8HSG - chains J and R of the 8 polymer chains in the assembly; structure by electron microscopy, 3.20 A resolution.

[Chain J]
Molecule: DNA-directed RNA polymerase subunit beta'
Organism: Thermus thermophilus HB8
Notes: EC 2.7.7.6; engineered mutation(s): C-terminal FLAG-tagged
UniProt: Q8RQE8 (RPOC_THET8); residue numbers follow UniProt; this construct covers 1-1524
Sequence (1532 residues; numbered 1 to 1532; the number before each row is that of its first residue):
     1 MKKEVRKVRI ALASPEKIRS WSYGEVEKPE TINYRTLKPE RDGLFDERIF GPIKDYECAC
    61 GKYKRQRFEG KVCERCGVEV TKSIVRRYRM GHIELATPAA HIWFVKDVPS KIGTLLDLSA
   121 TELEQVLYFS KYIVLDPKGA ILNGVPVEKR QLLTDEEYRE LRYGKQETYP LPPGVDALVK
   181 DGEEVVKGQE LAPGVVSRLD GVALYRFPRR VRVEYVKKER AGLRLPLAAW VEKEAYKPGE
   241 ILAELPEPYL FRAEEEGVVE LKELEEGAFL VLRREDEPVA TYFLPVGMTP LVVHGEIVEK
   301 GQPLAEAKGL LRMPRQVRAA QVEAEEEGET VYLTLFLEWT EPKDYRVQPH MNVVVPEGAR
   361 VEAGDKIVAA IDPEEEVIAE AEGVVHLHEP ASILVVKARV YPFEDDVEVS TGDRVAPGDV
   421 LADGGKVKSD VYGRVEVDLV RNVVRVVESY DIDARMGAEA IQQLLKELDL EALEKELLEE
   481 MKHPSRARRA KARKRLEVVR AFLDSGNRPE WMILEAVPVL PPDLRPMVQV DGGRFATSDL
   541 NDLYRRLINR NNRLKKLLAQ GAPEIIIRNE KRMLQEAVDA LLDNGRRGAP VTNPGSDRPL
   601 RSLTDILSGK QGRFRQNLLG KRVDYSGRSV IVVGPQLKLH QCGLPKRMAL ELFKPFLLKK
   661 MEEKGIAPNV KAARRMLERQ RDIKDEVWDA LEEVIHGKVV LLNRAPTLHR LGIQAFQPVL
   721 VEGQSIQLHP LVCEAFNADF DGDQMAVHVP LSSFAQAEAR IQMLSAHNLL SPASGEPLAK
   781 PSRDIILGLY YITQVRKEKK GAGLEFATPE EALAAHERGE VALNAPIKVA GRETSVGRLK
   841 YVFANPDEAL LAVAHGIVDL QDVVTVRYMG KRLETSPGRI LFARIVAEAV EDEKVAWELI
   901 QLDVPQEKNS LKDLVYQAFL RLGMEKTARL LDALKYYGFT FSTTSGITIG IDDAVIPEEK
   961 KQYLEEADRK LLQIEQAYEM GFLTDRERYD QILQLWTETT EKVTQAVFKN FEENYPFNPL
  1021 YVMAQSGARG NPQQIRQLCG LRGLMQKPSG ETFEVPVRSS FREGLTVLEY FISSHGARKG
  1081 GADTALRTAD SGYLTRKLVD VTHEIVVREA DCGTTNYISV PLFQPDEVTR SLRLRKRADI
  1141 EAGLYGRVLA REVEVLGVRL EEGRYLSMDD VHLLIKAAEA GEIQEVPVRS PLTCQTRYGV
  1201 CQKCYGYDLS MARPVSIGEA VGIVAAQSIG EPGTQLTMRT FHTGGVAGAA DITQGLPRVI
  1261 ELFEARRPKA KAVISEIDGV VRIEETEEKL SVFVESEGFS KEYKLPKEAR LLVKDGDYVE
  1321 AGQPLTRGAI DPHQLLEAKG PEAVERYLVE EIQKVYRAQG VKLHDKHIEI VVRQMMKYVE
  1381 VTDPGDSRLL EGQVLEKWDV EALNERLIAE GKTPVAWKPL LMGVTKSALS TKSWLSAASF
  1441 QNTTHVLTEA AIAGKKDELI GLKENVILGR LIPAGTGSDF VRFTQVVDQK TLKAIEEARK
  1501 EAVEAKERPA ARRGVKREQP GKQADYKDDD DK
Disordered / not traced: 1, 56-80, 208-390, 1237-1254, 1506-1532
Construct notes: expression tag (1525-1532)
Ion coordination: Mg2+: Asp739, Asp741 (shared with C28(R), U29(R) of chain R); Zn2+: Cys1112, Cys1194, Cys1201, Cys1204

[Chain R]
Molecule: 125-nt RNA strand
Sequence (125 nucleotides; row label = number of the first residue in the row; numbers below 1 keep their minus sign (A-95 is residue -95)):
   -95 AAUUUGCAGG ACUUCACUCC CUACUCAACU ACUAUCUACC CAUCUCUCUU CACUCCAUAC
   -35 UUCACUCCUU UAAACUCAUC ACCUCACCAU CUAUCUUACC CAUAACCAUA UCUCCACAUC
    25 CACCU
Disordered / not traced: -95 to 17
Ion coordination: Mg2+: C28, U29 (shared with Asp739(J), Asp741(J) of chain J)

[How chain J and chain R interact]
Pairs across the interface (11):
  Val528(J) with C18(R), phosphate contact
  Gln529(J) with C18(R), sugar contact
  Val530(J) with C19(R), phosphate contact
  Arg704(J) with C28(R), hydrogen bond to the sugar; U29(R), hydrogen bond to the sugar
  Pro706(J) with U29(R), sugar contact
  Asn737(J) with U29(R), hydrogen bond to the phosphate
  Asp739(J) with U29(R), phosphate contact
  Asp741(J) with C28(R), phosphate contact; U29(R), phosphate contact
  Asp743(J) with C28(R), sugar contact
Also at the interface, not in a pair above, chain J (11 interface residues in all): Arg598, Gly742
Also at the interface, not in a pair above, chain R (5 interface residues in all): C21

[In short]
11 residues of chain J face 5 of chain R across their interface; the contacts include 3 hydrogen bonds. Among
the polar pairs are Arg704(J)-C28(R), Arg704(J)-U29(R) and Asn737(J)-U29(R). Asp739(J), Asp741(J), C28(R) and
U29(R) coordinate Mg2+. Cys1112(J), Cys1194(J), Cys1201(J) and Cys1204(J) form the Zn2+ site.
Here chain J is DNA-directed RNA polymerase subunit beta' (Thermus thermophilus HB8) and chain R is a 125-nt
RNA strand. Entry 8HSG (Thermus thermophilus RNA polymerase elongation complex) was determined by electron
microscopy together with 8HSH, 8HSJ, 8HSL and 8HSR from the same study.
